Entry 7O75 (electron microscopy, 3.20 A resolution); this record covers chains O and T of the 30 polymer chains in the assembly.

# Chain O
Molecule: TATA-box-binding protein
Source organism: Saccharomyces cerevisiae (strain ATCC 204508 / S288c)
Reference sequence: P13393 (TBP_YEAST); numbering as in UniProt (aligned over 1-240)
Amino-acid sequence (247 residues; each row starts with the number of its first residue):
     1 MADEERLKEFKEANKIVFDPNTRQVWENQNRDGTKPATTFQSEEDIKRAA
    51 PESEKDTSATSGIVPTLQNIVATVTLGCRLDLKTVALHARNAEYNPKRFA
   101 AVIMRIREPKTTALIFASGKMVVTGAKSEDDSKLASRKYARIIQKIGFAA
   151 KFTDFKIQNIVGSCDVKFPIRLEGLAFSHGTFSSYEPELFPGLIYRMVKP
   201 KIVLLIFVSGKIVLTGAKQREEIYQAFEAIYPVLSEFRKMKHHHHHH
Unresolved in the structure: 1-59, 241-247
Sequence notes: expression tag (241-247)

# Chain T
Molecule: Template DNA
Sequence (106 nucleotides; each row starts with the number of its first residue):
     1 TGACACAGCGCAGTTGTGCTATGATATTTTTATGTATGTACAACACACAT
    51 CGGAGGTGAATCGAACGTTCCATAGCTATTATATACACAGCGTGCTACTG
   101 TTCTCG
Unresolved in the structure: 1-20, 52-64, 97-106

# How chain O and chain T interact
Contacting residue pairs - 30 pairs, chain O then chain T:
  Gln68(O) with DT82(T), sugar contact; DA83(T), sugar contact
  Asn69(O) with DA81(T), sugar contact; DT82(T), hydrogen bond to the sugar
  Glu93(O) with DT80(T), phosphate contact
  Arg98(O) with DT79(T), phosphate contact; DT80(T), salt bridge to the phosphate
  Phe99(O) with DA78(T), base contact; DT79(T), sugar contact
  Ile103(O) with DT80(T), sugar contact
  Arg105(O) with DT80(T), phosphate contact; DA81(T), salt bridge to the phosphate
  Thr112(O) with DT80(T), phosphate contact; DA81(T), hydrogen bond to the phosphate
  Leu114(O) with DT80(T), sugar contact
  Thr124(O) with DA81(T), hydrogen bond to the sugar
  Val161(O) with DT82(T), base contact
  Ser163(O) with DA83(T), sugar contact
  Phe190(O) with DT84(T), base contact; DA85(T), base contact
  Pro191(O) with DA85(T), base contact; DC86(T), sugar contact
  Leu205(O) with DA83(T), base contact
  Phe207(O) with DT84(T), base contact; DA85(T), sugar contact
  Ser209(O) with DT84(T), phosphate contact; DA85(T), hydrogen bond to the phosphate
  Lys211(O) with DT84(T), phosphate contact; DA85(T), salt bridge to the phosphate
  Val213(O) with DA83(T), base contact
Also at the interface, not in a pair above, chain O (23 interface residues in all): Val71, Lys110, Gly125, Lys127

# Summary
23 residues of chain O and 9 residues of chain T are in contact; the contacts include 4 hydrogen bonds and 3
salt bridges. Polar contacts include Asn69(O)-DT82(T), Thr124(O)-DA81(T) and Thr112(O)-DA81(T).
Chain O is TATA-box-binding protein (Saccharomyces cerevisiae (strain ATCC 204508 / S288c)) and chain T is
Template DNA; the structure, Yeast RNA polymerase II transcription pre-initiation complex with open promoter
DNA, was determined by electron microscopy together with 7O4I, 7O4J, 7O4K, 7O4L, 7O72 and 7O73 from the same
study.
